PDB entry 5CJX | X-ray diffraction, 3.58 A resolution | chains J and Y of the 12 polymer chains in the assembly

[Chain J]
Molecule: BG505 Env gp41
From: Human immunodeficiency virus 1
Reference sequence: Q2N0S6 (Q2N0S6_9HIV1); residues 512-664 here correspond to UniProt positions 509-661 (UniProt number = residue number - 3)
Chain sequence (153 residues; each row starts with the number of its first residue):
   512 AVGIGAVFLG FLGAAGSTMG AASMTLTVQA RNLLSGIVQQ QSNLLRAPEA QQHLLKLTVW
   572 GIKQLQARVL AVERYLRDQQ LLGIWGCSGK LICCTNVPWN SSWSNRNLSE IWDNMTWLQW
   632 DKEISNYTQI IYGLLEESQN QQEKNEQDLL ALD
Unresolved in the structure: 512-519, 548-568
Sequence notes: engineered mutation Pro-559 (Ile556 in Q2N0S6), Cys-605 (Thr602 in Q2N0S6)
Covalent attachments: N-acetylglucosamine (NAG) linked to Asn-611, Asn-618; glycan linked to Asn-637
What the authors report for this chain:
  - post-translational modification sites: Asn-611, Asn-637

[Chain Y]
Molecule: BG505 Env gp120
From: Human immunodeficiency virus 1
Reference sequence: Q2N0S6 (Q2N0S6_9HIV1); the construct has insertions or renumbered stretches relative to UniProt, so the offset changes along the chain: 33-133 = UniProt 32-132; 142-185 = UniProt 133-176; 194-309 = UniProt 193-308; 312-320 = UniProt 309-317; 2 more segments
Chain sequence (479 residues; each row starts with the number of its first residue; note: 32 numbers in that range are skipped by the numbering (no residue carries them; nothing is unmodelled there); a row labelled like 185A-185P holds insertion residues (185A, then the next letters in order)):
    33 NLWVTVYYGV PVWKDAETTL FCASDAKAYE TEKHNVWATH ACVPTDPNPQ EIHLENVTEE
    93 FNMWKNNMVE QMHTDIISLW DQSLKPCVKL TPLCVTLQCT N
   142 VTNNITDDMR GELKNCSFNM TTELRDKKQK VYSLFYRLDV VQIN
185A-185P ENQGNRSNNSNKEYRL
   194 INCNTSAITQ ACPKVSFEPI PIHYCAPAGF AILKCKDKKF NGTGPCPSVS TVQCTHGIKP
   254 VVSTQLLLNG SLAEEEVMIR SENITNNAKN ILVQFNTPVQ INCTRPNNNT RKSIRI
   312 GPGQAFYAT
320A-320N GDIIGDIRQAHCNV
   334 SKATWNETLG KVVKQLRKHF GNNTIIRFAN SSGGDLEVTT HSFNCGGEFF YCNTSGLFNS
   394 TW
   397 ISNTSVQGSN STGSNDSITL PCRIKQIINM WQRIGQAMYA PPIQGVIRCV SNITGLILTR
   457 DGGSTNSTTE TFRPGGGDMR DNWRSELYKY KVVKIEPLGV APTRCKRRVV GRRRRRR
Unresolved in the structure: 60-69, 142-152, 185A-185P, 320A-320N, 397-411, 459-466, 506-513
Sequence notes: engineered mutation Asn-320M (Thr330 in Q2N0S6), Cys-501 (Ala498 in Q2N0S6); expression tag (509-513)
Disulfides: Cys-54/Cys-74, Cys-119/Cys-205, Cys-126/Cys-196, Cys-131/Cys-157, Cys-218/Cys-247, Cys-228/Cys-239, Cys-378/Cys-445, Cys-385/Cys-418
Covalent attachments: glycan linked to Asn-234, Asn-276; N-acetylglucosamine (NAG) linked to Asn-262, Asn-295, Asn-448
What the authors report for this chain:
  - post-translational modification sites: Asn-234, Asn-276

[Chain J / chain Y interface]
Contacting residue pairs - 9 pairs, chain J then chain Y:
  Asp-659(J) / Tyr-39(Y)  hydrogen bond
  Asp-659(J) / Thr-499(Y)
  Asp-659(J) / Cys-501(Y)  hydrogen bond
  Ala-662(J) / Arg-500(Y)
  Ala-662(J) / Cys-501(Y)  hydrophobic
  Ala-662(J) / Lys-502(Y)  hydrogen bond (backbone-backbone)
  Ala-662(J) / Arg-504(Y)  hydrogen bond (backbone-side chain)
  Leu-663(J) / Arg-500(Y)
  Asp-664(J) / Arg-504(Y)  hydrogen bond (backbone-side chain)
Also at the interface, not in a pair above, chain J (5 interface residues in all): Gln-658

[In short]
5 residues of chain J face 6 of chain Y across their interface; the contacts include 5 hydrogen bonds. Polar
contacts include Asp-659(J)/Tyr-39(Y), Asp-659(J)/Cys-501(Y) and Ala-662(J)/Arg-504(Y). N-acetylglucosamine is
covalently linked to Asn-611(J) and Asn-618(J). N-acetylglucosamine is covalently linked to Asn-262(Y),
Asn-295(Y) and Asn-448(Y). From the paper: modification sites Asn-611(J), Asn-637(J) and Asn-234(Y) among
others.
Here chain J is BG505 Env gp41 and chain Y is BG505 Env gp120, both from Human immunodeficiency virus 1. Entry
5CJX (Crystal structure of 8ANC195 Fab in complex with BG505 SOSIP.664 HIV-1 Env trimer) was determined by
X-ray diffraction.
